7EU7 - chains B and D of the 4 polymer chains in the assembly; structure by electron microscopy, 3.50 A resolution.

Chain B (and D):
Protein: Glutamate receptor ionotropic, NMDA 2A
From: Homo sapiens
Notes: chain D of this document is another copy of the same molecule, construct and numbering; everything in this record applies to it too
UniProt: Q12879 (NMDE1_HUMAN); numbering as in UniProt (aligned over 1-841)
Chain sequence (841 residues; row label = number of the first residue in the row):
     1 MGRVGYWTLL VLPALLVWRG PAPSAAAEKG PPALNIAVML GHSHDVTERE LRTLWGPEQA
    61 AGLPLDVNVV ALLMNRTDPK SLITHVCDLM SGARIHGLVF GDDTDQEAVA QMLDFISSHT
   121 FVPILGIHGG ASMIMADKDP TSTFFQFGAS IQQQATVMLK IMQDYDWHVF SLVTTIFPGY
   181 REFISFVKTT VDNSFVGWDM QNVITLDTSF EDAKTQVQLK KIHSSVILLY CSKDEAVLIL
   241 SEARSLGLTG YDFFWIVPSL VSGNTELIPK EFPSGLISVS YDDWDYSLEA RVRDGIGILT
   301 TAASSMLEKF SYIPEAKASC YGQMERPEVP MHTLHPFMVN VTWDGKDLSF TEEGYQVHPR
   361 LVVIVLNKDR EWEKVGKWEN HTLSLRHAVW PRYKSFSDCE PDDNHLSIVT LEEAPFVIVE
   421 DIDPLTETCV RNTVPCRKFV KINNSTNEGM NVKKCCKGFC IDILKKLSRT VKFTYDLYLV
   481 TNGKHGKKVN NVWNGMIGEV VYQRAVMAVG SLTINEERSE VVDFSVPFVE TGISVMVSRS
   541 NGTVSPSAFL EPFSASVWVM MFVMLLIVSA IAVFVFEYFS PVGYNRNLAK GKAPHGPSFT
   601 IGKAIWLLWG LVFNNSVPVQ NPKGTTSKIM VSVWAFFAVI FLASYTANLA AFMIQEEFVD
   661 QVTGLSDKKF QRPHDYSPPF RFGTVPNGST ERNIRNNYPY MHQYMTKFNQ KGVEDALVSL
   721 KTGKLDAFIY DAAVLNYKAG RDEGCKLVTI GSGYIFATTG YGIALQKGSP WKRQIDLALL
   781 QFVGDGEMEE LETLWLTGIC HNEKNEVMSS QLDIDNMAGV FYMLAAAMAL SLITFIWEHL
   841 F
Unresolved in the structure: 1-33, 579-598, 805-811
Cystine bridges: C87-C320, C429-C455, C436-C456, C745-C800
Covalently attached groups: N-acetylglucosamine (NAG) linked to N340, N380, N687
Ligand contacts: glutamic acid (GLU): H485, S511, L512, T513, R518, G688, S689, T690, Y730, D731, Y761
Curated features (UniProtKB/Swiss-Prot):
  - region: F599 to Q620 (Pore-forming)
  - binding site (Zn(2+)): H44, H128, E266, D282
  - binding site (L-glutamate): S511, T513, R518, S689, T690, D731
  - site: N614 (Functional determinant of NMDA receptors)
  - glycosylation (N-linked (GlcNAc...) asparagine): N75, N340, N380, N443, N444, N541, N687
  - natural variant: P57 (P57L: Found in a cutaneous malignant melanoma sample), P79 (P79R: In FESD), T143 (T143I: Found in a patient with autism spectrum disorder; uncertain significance), F183 (F183I: In FESD; uncertain significance), I184 (I184S: In FESD; uncertain significance), T189 (T189N: Found in a patient with schizophrenia; uncertain significance), C231 (C231Y: In FESD; uncertain significance), A243 (A243V: In FESD), D252 (D252N: Found in a cutaneous malignant melanoma sample), S278 (S278F: Found in a cutaneous malignant melanoma sample), A290 (A290V: In FESD; uncertain significance), G295 (G295S: In FESD; uncertain significance), 72 further natural variant entries in UniProt
  - mutagenesis: P552 (P552A: Changed glutamate-gated calcium ion channel activity characterized by increased desensitization ...), S632 (S632F: No effect on localization to the cell membrane. No effect on agonist potency and channel activation by glutamate and glycine), T646 (T646R: No effect on localization to the cell membrane. Results in increased glycine potency and channel activation at lower agonist concentrations)

Chain B / chain D interface:
Pairs across the interface (11):
  V217(B) with S245(D)
  K220(B) with Q216(D); K220(D); S245(D)
  I222(B) with K220(D)
  H223(B) with K220(D)
  R244(B) with A213(D)
  L246(B) with Q216(D); K220(D)
  G247(B) with A213(D)
  L248(B) with K220(D)
Also at the interface, not in a pair above, chain B (9 interface residues in all): S245
Also at the interface, not in a pair above, chain D (8 interface residues in all): E211, H223, E242, L246

Overview:
9 residues of chain B and 8 residues of chain D are in contact. Ligands of chain B: glutamic acid. Covalently
linked N-acetylglucosamine: at N340(B), N380(B) and N687(B). Curated annotation (UniProt) lists 4 Zn2+-binding
residues, 6 L-glutamate-binding residues and 3 mutagenesis sites on chain B.
Both chains are Glutamate receptor ionotropic, NMDA 2A (Homo sapiens). Entry 7EU7 (Structure of the human
GluN1-GluN2A NMDA receptor in complex with S-ketamine, glycine and glutamate) was determined by electron
microscopy (same publication as 7EU8).
